Entry 4P68 (X-ray diffraction, 2.26 A resolution); this record covers chain A.

Chain A:
Molecule: Dihydrofolate reductase
From: Escherichia coli
Notes: EC 1.5.1.3
UniProtKB: C3TR70 (C3TR70_ECOLX); residues 1-159 here = UniProt positions 1-159
Chain sequence (159 residues; numbered 1 to 159; the number before each row is that of its first residue):
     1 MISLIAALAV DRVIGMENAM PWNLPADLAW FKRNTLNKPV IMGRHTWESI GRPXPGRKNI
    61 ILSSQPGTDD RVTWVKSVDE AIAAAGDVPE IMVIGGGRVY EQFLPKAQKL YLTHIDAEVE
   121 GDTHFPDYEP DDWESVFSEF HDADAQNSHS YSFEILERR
Construct notes: engineered mutation XCN_54 (Leu in C3TR70), A85 (Cys in C3TR70), S152 (Cys in C3TR70)
Modified / non-standard residues: XCN (S-cyano-L-cysteine) at position 54
Metal / ion sites: Ca2+: D116, R159
Residues lining bound ligands:
  - methotrexate (MTX): I5, A6, A7, M20, D27, L28, W30, F31, K32, S49, I50, XCN_54, P55, R57, I94, Y100, T113
  - NADP (NAP; NADP nicotinamide-adenine-dinucleotide phosphate): A6, A7, I14, G15, M16, N18, A19, M20, W22, G43, R44, H45, T46, L62, S63, S64, Q65, K76, S77, V78, I94, G95, G96, G97, R98, V99, Y100, Q102, T123
From the paper describing this entry:
  - mutagenesis - C85A/C152S (khyd = 215 +/- 8 s-1): unchanged catalytic activity
  - mutagenesis - I50C/C85A/C152S (10-fold): decreased catalytic activity

In short:
Bound to chain A: methotrexate and NADP. D116 and R159 form the Ca2+ site. The paper reports that
I50C/C85A/C152S reduce catalytic activity; C85A/C152S leave catalytic activity unchanged.
Chain A is Dihydrofolate reductase (Escherichia coli); the structure, Electrostatics of Active Site
Microenvironments for E. coli DHFR, was determined by X-ray diffraction together with 4P66 from the same
study.
